1ZAW - chains A and Z of the 7 polymer chains in the assembly; structure by X-ray diffraction, 2.30 A resolution.

== Chain A ==
Name: 50S ribosomal protein L10
Source organism: Thermotoga maritima
UniProtKB: P29394 (RL10_THEMA); numbering as in UniProt (aligned over 1-179)
Chain sequence (180 residues; each row starts with the number of its first residue; numbering starts at 0):
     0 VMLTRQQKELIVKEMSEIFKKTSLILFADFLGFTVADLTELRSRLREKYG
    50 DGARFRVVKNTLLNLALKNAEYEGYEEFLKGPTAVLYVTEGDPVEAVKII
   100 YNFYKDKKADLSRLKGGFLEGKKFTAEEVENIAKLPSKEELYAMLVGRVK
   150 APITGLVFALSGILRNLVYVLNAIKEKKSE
Not modelled in the structure: 178-179
Differences from the reference sequence: cloning artifact (0); modified residue (1, 14, 143)
Modified residues: Mse1 (selenomethionine; parent Met); Mse14 (selenomethionine; parent Met); Mse143 (selenomethionine; parent Met)

== Chain Z ==
Name: 50S ribosomal protein L7/L12
Source organism: Thermotoga maritima
Notes: fragment: N-terminal domain
UniProtKB: P29396 (RL7_THEMA); residues 1-30 here = UniProt positions 1-30
Chain sequence (30 residues; numbered 1 to 30; the number before each row is that of its first residue):
     1 MTIDEIIEAIEKLTVSELAELVKKLEDKFG
Not modelled in the structure: 1, 29-30
Differences from the reference sequence: modified residue (1)
Modified residues: Mse1 (selenomethionine)

== How chain A and chain Z interact ==
Contacting residue pairs (7; chain A residue first):
  I162(A) - V15(Z)  hydrophobic
  L163(A) - L18(Z)  hydrophobic
  N165(A) - V22(Z)
  L166(A) - L18(Z)  hydrophobic
  L166(A) - V22(Z)  hydrophobic
  V169(A) - L25(Z)
  I173(A) - L25(Z)
Interface residues without a listed pair, chain A (7 interface residues in all): L170
Interface residues without a listed pair, chain Z (6 interface residues in all): I10, E26

== In short ==
7 residues of chain A face 6 of chain Z across their interface.
Chain A is 50S ribosomal protein L10 and chain Z is 50S ribosomal protein L7/L12, both from Thermotoga
maritima; the structure, Ribosomal Protein L10-L12(NTD) Complex, Space Group P212121, Form A, was determined
by X-ray diffraction together with 1ZAV and 1ZAX from the same study.
